3P5J - chains A and C of the 3 polymer chains in the assembly; structure by X-ray diffraction, 2.90 A resolution.

# Chain A
Name: Ribonuclease H2 subunit A
Source organism: Mus musculus
Notes: EC 3.1.26.4
Reference sequence: Q9CWY8 (RNH2A_MOUSE); the construct has insertions or renumbered stretches relative to UniProt, so the offset changes along the chain: 1-258 = UniProt 1-258; 284-299 = UniProt 286-301
Chain sequence (301 residues; row label = number of the first residue in the row; note: 25 numbers in that range are skipped by the numbering (no residue carries them; nothing is unmodelled there); a row labelled like 258A-258Z holds insertion residues (258A, then the next letters in order)):
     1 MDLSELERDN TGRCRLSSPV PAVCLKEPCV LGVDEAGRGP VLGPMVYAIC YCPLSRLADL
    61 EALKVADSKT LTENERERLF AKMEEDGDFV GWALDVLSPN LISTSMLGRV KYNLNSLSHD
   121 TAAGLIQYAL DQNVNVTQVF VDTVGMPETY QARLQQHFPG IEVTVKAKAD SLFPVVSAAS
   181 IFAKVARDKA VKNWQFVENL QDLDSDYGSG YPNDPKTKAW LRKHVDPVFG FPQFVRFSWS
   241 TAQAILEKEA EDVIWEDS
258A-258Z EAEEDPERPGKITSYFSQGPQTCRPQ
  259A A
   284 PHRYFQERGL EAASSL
Unresolved in the structure: 1-9, 67-69, 258A-258Z, 259A
Curated features (UniProtKB/Swiss-Prot):
  - binding site (a divalent metal cation): Asp34, Glu35, Asp142
  - modified residue: Met1 (N-acetylmethionine), Thr217 (Phosphothreonine), Ser258 (Phosphoserine)

# Chain C
Name: Ribonuclease H2 subunit C
Source organism: Mus musculus
Reference sequence: Q9CQ18 (RNH2C_MOUSE); numbering as in UniProt (aligned over 1-166)
Chain sequence (166 residues; numbered 1 to 166; the number before each row is that of its first residue):
     1 MKNPEEAADG KQRIHLRPGS LRGAAPAKLH LLPCDVLVSR PAPVDRFFTP AVRHDADGLQ
    61 ASFRGRGLRG EEVAVPPGFA GFVMVTEEKG EGLIGKLNFS GDAEDKADEA QEPLERDFDR
   121 LIGATGSFSH FTLWGLETVP GPDAKVHRAL GWPSLAAAIH AQVPED
Unresolved in the structure: 1-13, 87-119, 163-166
Curated features (UniProtKB/Swiss-Prot):
  - modified residue: Met1 (N-acetylmethionine)
From the paper describing this entry:
  - contacts within the chain: Asp55-Arg69 (salt bridge)

# Chain A / chain C interface
Contacting residue pairs (68):
  Asn100(A) - Ser62(C)  hydrogen bond
  Ser103(A) - Gly65(C)
  Thr104(A) - Gly65(C)  hydrogen bond (backbone-backbone)
  Thr104(A) - Arg66(C)
  Thr104(A) - Gly67(C)
  Leu107(A) - Arg64(C)
  Leu107(A) - Gly65(C)
  Leu107(A) - Arg66(C)  hydrogen bond (backbone-side chain)
  Gly108(A) - Arg66(C)
  Gly108(A) - Glu137(C)
  Arg109(A) - Arg66(C)
  Arg109(A) - Leu136(C)
  Arg109(A) - Glu137(C)  hydrogen bond (backbone-side chain)
  Arg109(A) - Thr138(C)
  Val110(A) - Glu137(C)
  Asp226(A) - Pro43(C)
  Asp226(A) - Phe47(C)
  Pro227(A) - Arg40(C)
  Pro227(A) - Arg64(C)  hydrogen bond (backbone-side chain)
  Val228(A) - Arg40(C)
  Val228(A) - Ala42(C)  hydrophobic
  Val228(A) - Phe63(C)
  Val228(A) - Arg64(C)  hydrogen bond (backbone-side chain)
  Phe229(A) - Ala42(C)  hydrophobic
  Phe229(A) - Pro43(C)
  Phe229(A) - Val44(C)  hydrophobic
  Phe229(A) - Phe47(C)  hydrophobic
  Phe229(A) - Phe48(C)  hydrophobic
  Phe229(A) - Phe63(C)  hydrophobic
  Phe229(A) - Arg64(C)
  Gly230(A) - Arg64(C)
  Phe231(A) - Phe47(C)
  Phe237(A) - Arg64(C)
  Phe237(A) - Gly65(C)
  Ala250(A) - Arg64(C)
  Glu251(A) - Val36(C)
  Glu251(A) - Val38(C)
  Glu251(A) - Arg40(C)
  Glu251(A) - Arg64(C)  hydrogen bond (backbone-side chain)
  Asp252(A) - Asp35(C)
  Asp252(A) - Val36(C)
  Asp252(A) - Leu37(C)  hydrogen bond (backbone-backbone)
  Val253(A) - Cys34(C)  hydrophobic
  Val253(A) - Asp35(C)
  Val253(A) - Phe63(C)  hydrophobic
  Val253(A) - Arg64(C)
  Ile254(A) - Cys34(C)
  Ile254(A) - Asp35(C)  hydrogen bond (backbone-backbone)
  Ile254(A) - Leu37(C)  hydrophobic
  Trp255(A) - Cys34(C)  hydrophobic
  Trp255(A) - Phe63(C)  hydrophobic
  Trp255(A) - Arg66(C)
  Trp255(A) - Leu68(C)  hydrophobic
  Trp255(A) - Leu136(C)  hydrophobic
  Glu256(A) - Pro33(C)
  Glu256(A) - Leu136(C)
  Asp257(A) - Arg66(C)  salt bridge
  Tyr287(A) - Trp152(C)
  Tyr287(A) - Leu155(C)
  Phe288(A) - Trp152(C)  hydrophobic
  Gln289(A) - Lys145(C)
  Glu290(A) - Lys145(C)
  Glu290(A) - Arg148(C)  hydrogen bond (backbone-side chain)
  Arg291(A) - Lys145(C)
  Arg291(A) - Arg148(C)  hydrogen bond (side chain-backbone)
  Arg291(A) - Ala149(C)
  Gly292(A) - Lys145(C)
  Leu293(A) - Trp152(C)  hydrophobic
Interface residues without a listed pair, chain A (33 interface residues in all): Pro232, Gln233, Leu246, Leu299
Interface residues without a listed pair, chain C (31 interface residues in all): Ile14, Pro41, Arg46, Gly151
Interface features reported in the paper:
  - pairs named by the authors: Arg291(A)-Arg148(C) (backbone contact)

# Overview
Chain A and chain C form an interface of 33 and 31 residues respectively; the contacts include 11 hydrogen
bonds and 1 salt bridge. Polar pairs include Asp257(A)-Arg66(C), Asn100(A)-Ser62(C) and Leu107(A)-Arg66(C).
The paper describes a backbone contact between Arg291(A) and Arg148(C). From the paper: contacts within the
chain involving Arg69(C) and Asp55(C).
Chain A is Ribonuclease H2 subunit A and chain C is Ribonuclease H2 subunit C, both from Mus musculus; the
structure, The structure of the human RNase H2 complex defines key interaction interfaces relevant to enzyme
function ..., was determined by X-ray diffraction (same publication as 3P56).
